Entry 9IM1 (electron microscopy, 2.88 A resolution); this record covers chains D and E of the 7 polymer chains in the assembly.

== Chain D (and E) ==
Molecule: Primase D5
From: Monkeypox virus
Notes: chain E of this document is another copy of the same molecule, construct and numbering; everything in this record applies to it too
Reference sequence: Q5IXS3 (Q5IXS3_MONPV); residue numbers follow UniProt; this construct covers 1-785
Chain sequence (785 residues; numbered 1 to 785; the number before each row is that of its first residue):
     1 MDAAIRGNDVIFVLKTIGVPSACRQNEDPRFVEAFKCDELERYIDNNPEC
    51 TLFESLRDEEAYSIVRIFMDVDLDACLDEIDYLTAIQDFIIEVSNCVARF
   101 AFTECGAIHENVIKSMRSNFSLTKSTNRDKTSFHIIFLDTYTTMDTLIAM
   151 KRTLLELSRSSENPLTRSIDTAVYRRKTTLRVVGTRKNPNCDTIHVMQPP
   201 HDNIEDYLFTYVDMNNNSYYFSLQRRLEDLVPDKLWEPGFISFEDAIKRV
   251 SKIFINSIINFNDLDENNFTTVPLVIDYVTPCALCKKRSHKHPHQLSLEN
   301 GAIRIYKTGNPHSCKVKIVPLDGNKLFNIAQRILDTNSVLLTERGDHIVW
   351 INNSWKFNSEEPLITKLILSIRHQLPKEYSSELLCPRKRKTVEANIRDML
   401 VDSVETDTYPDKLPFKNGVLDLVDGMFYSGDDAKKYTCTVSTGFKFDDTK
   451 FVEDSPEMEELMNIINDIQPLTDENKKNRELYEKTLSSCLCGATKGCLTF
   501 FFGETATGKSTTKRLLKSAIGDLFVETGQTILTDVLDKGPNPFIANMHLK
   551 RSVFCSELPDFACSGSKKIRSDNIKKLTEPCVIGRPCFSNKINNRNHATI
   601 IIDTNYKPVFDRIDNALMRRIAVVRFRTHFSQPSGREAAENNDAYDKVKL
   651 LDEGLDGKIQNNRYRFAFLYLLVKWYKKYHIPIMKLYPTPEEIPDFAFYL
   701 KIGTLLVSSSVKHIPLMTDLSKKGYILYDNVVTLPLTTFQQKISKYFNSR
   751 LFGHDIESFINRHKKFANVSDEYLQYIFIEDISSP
Unresolved in the structure: 1-322 (chain E: 1, 227-321)
Residues lining bound ligands: ADP (adenosine-5'-diphosphate): I464, D467, E504, T505, A506, T507, G508, K509, S510, T511, R514, F630, L650, L651, D652, E653, L655, D656

== Interface between chain D and chain E ==
Contacting residue pairs - 31 pairs, chain D then chain E:
  I351(D) - V401(E)  hydrophobic
  N352(D) - V401(E)
  N352(D) - D402(E)  hydrogen bond
  T365(D) - D398(E)
  K366(D) - R397(E)  hydrogen bond (side chain-backbone)
  K366(D) - D398(E)
  K366(D) - L400(E)  hydrogen bond (side chain-backbone)
  L369(D) - D398(E)
  L369(D) - M399(E)  hydrophobic
  L384(D) - N324(E)
  L384(D) - F327(E)  hydrophobic
  L384(D) - N395(E)
  R389(D) - N395(E)  hydrogen bond
  R389(D) - D398(E)  salt bridge
  T505(D) - N615(E)
  E526(D) - I583(E)
  T527(D) - I583(E)
  G528(D) - I583(E)
  P542(D) - R585(E)
  N546(D) - I592(E)
  D560(D) - R762(E)  salt bridge
  A562(D) - R762(E)
  F588(D) - F588(E)  hydrophobic
  Y606(D) - D614(E)
  Y606(D) - R762(E)
  N641(D) - V707(E)
  N641(D) - S708(E)
  D643(D) - S708(E)
  E653(D) - K685(E)  salt bridge
  R750(D) - F766(E)
  R750(D) - A767(E)  hydrogen bond (side chain-backbone)
Interface residues without a listed pair, chain D (27 interface residues in all): R372, S381, P386, F543, E557, N642
Interface residues without a listed pair, chain E (24 interface residues in all): A394, K575, N590

== Overview ==
27 residues of chain D and 24 residues of chain E are in contact, with 5 hydrogen bonds and 3 salt bridges.
Polar contacts include R389(D)-D398(E), D560(D)-R762(E) and E653(D)-K685(E). Ligands of chain D: ADP.
Chain D and chain E are both Primase D5 (Monkeypox virus); the structure, The Cryo-EM structure of MPXV E5 in
complex with ssDNA in intermediate state 1, was determined by electron microscopy (same publication as 9ILY,
9ILZ, 9IM0, 9IM2 and 9IM3).
